8OHS - chains A and B of the 9 polymer chains in the assembly; structure by electron microscopy, 4.10 A resolution (low resolution: residue-level contacts below are approximate; hydrogen-bond / salt-bridge calls are withheld).

== Chain A (and B) ==
Protein: Dihydrolipoyllysine-residue acetyltransferase component of pyruvate dehydrogenase complex, mitochondrial
Source organism: Neurospora crassa
Notes: EC 2.3.1.12; chain B of this document is another copy of the same molecule, construct and numbering; everything in this record applies to it too
Reference sequence: P20285 (ODP2_NEUCR); residue numbers follow UniProt; this construct covers 1-458
Amino-acid sequence (458 residues; numbered 1 to 458; the number before each row is that of its first residue):
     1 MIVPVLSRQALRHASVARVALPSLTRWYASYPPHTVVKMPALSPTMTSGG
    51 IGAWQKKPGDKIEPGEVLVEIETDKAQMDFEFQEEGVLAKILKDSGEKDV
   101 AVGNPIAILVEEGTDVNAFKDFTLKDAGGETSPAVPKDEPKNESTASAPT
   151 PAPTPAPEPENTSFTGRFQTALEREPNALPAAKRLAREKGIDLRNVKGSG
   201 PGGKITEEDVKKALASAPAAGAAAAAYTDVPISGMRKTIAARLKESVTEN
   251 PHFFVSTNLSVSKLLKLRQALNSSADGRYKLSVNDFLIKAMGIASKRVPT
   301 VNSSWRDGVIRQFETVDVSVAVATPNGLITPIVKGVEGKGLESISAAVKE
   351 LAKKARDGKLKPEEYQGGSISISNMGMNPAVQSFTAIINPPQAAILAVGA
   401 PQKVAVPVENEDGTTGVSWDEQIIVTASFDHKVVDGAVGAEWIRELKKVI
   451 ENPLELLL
Disordered / not traced: 1-225
Curated features (UniProtKB/Swiss-Prot):
  - active site: His431, Asp435
  - modified residue: Lys75 (N6-lipoyllysine)

== How chain A and chain B interact ==
Residue-residue contacts (21; chain A residue first):
  Leu267(A) with Leu454(B)
  Leu271(A) with Glu455(B)
  Tyr279(A) with Glu455(B); Leu458(B)
  Arg297(A) with Glu342(B)
  Gly338(A) with Gly338(B)
  Gly340(A) with Leu457(B)
  Leu341(A) with Leu458(B)
  Glu342(A) with Arg297(B); Leu458(B)
  Lys448(A) with Ser274(B)
  Leu454(A) with Leu271(B); Leu454(B)
  Glu455(A) with Leu271(B); Ser274(B); Tyr279(B)
  Leu456(A) with Leu457(B)
  Leu457(A) with Leu456(B); Leu457(B)
  Leu458(A) with Tyr279(B); Glu342(B)
Also at the interface, not in a pair above, chain A (18 interface residues in all): Ala270, Ser274, Lys339, Asn452
Also at the interface, not in a pair above, chain B (19 interface residues in all): Leu267, Ala270, Arg278, Lys339, Gly340, Leu341, Lys448, Asn452

== Summary ==
Chain A and chain B form an interface of 18 and 19 residues respectively. UniProt lists active-site residues
His431(A) and Asp435(A) on chain A.
Chain A and chain B are both Dihydrolipoyllysine-residue acetyltransferase component of pyruvate dehydrogenase
complex, mitochondrial (Neurospora crassa); the structure, Core-binding domain of fungal E3-binding domain
bound to the native pyruvate dehydrogenase E2 core, was determined by electron microscopy (same publication as
7R5M).
